Entry 8KCE (X-ray diffraction, 1.05 A resolution); this record covers chain A.

[Chain A]
Protein: RvY_06210
Organism: Ramazzottius varieornatus
UniProt: A0A1D1V463 (A0A1D1V463_RAMVA); residues 0-296 here correspond to UniProt positions 20-316 (UniProt number = residue number + 20)
Chain sequence (313 residues; row label = number of the first residue in the row; numbers below 1 keep their minus sign (Met-16 is residue -16)):
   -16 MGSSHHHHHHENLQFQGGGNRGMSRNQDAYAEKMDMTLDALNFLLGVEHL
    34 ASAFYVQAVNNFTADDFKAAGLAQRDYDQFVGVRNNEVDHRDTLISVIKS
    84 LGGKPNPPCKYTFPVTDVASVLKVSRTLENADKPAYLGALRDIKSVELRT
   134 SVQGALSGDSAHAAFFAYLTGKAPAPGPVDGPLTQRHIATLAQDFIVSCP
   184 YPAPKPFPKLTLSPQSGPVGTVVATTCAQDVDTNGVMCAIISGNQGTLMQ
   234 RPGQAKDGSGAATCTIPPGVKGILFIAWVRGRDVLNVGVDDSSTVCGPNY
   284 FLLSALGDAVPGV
Not modelled in the structure: -16 to 17, 237-244, 296
Disulfides: Cys92-Cys182, Cys210-Cys279, Cys221-Cys247
Construct notes: initiating methionine (-16); expression tag (-15 to -1)
Ion coordination: Zn2+: Glu31, Glu70, His73, Asp142; Mg2+: Glu70, Glu112, Asp115, Asp142
Reported in the primary citation:
  - Zn2+ coordination: Glu31, Glu70, His73, Asp142
  - Mg2+ coordination: Glu70, Glu112, Asp115, Asp142
  - interface residues: Pro161
  - conformationally variable residues (side-chain flip): Asp115
  - mutagenesis - D115A, D115N: abolished catalytic activity
  - catalytic residues: Asp115

[Summary]
Glu31, Glu70, His73 and Asp142 coordinate Zn2+. The Mg2+ site is built by Glu70, Glu112, Asp115 and Asp142.
The paper reports the catalytic residue Asp115; D115A and D115N abolish catalytic activity.
Chain A is RvY_06210 (Ramazzottius varieornatus); the structure, Structure of RvY_06210 at 1.05 angstrom
resolution, was determined by X-ray diffraction together with 8W9K and 8WAI from the same study.
